Entry 7XFH (electron microscopy, 2.90 A resolution); this record covers chains A and J of the 11 polymer chains in the assembly.

== Chain A ==
Name: Histone H3.2
Source organism: Xenopus laevis
UniProt: P84233 (H32_XENLA); residues 0-135 here correspond to UniProt positions 1-136 (UniProt number = residue number + 1)
Amino-acid sequence (136 residues; row label = number of the first residue in the row; numbering starts at 0):
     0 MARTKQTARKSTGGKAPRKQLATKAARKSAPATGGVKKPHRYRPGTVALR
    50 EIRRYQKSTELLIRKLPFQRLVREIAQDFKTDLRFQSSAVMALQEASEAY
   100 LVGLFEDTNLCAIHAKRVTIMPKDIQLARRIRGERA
Not modelled in the structure: 0-37, 135
Curated features (UniProtKB/Swiss-Prot):
  - modified residue: Arg2 (Asymmetric dimethylarginine), Thr3 (Phosphothreonine), Lys4 (Allysine), Gln5 (5-glutamyl dopamine), Thr6 (Phosphothreonine), Arg8 (Citrulline), Lys9 (N6,N6,N6-trimethyllysine), Ser10 (ADP-ribosylserine), Thr11 (Phosphothreonine), Lys14 (N6-(2-hydroxyisobutyryl)lysine), Arg17 (Asymmetric dimethylarginine), Lys18 (N6-(2-hydroxyisobutyryl)lysine), Lys23 (N6-(2-hydroxyisobutyryl)lysine), Arg26 (Citrulline), Lys27 (N6,N6,N6-trimethyllysine), Ser28 (ADP-ribosylserine), Lys36 (N6,N6,N6-trimethyllysine), Lys37 (N6-methyllysine), Tyr41 (Phosphotyrosine), Lys56 (N6,N6,N6-trimethyllysine) and 8 more in UniProt
  - lipidation: Cys110 (S-palmitoyl cysteine)

== Chain J ==
Molecule: 152-nt DNA strand
Source organism: Xenopus laevis
Sequence (152 nucleotides; numbered -74 to 77; the number before each row is that of its first residue; numbers below 1 keep their minus sign (DC-74 is residue -74)):
   -74 CCTGGAGAATCCCGGTGCCGAGGCCGCTCAATTGGTCGTAGACAGCTCTA
   -24 GCACCGCTTAAACGCACGTACGCGCTGTCCCCCGCGTTTTAACCGCCAAG
    26 GGGACTACTCCCTAGTCTCCAGGCACGTGTCAGATATATACATCCTGTGC
    76 AT
Not modelled in the structure: -74 to -73, 60-77

== How chain A and chain J interact ==
Residue-residue contacts (21; chain A residue first):
  Arg40(A) - DG9(J)  hydrogen bond to the base
  Arg40(A) - DC10(J)  hydrogen bond to the sugar
  Tyr41(A) - DG9(J)  sugar contact
  Tyr41(A) - DC10(J)  hydrogen bond to the phosphate
  Arg42(A) - DG9(J)  sugar contact
  Pro43(A) - DC8(J)  phosphate contact
  Gly44(A) - DC8(J)  phosphate contact
  Gly44(A) - DG9(J)  hydrogen bond to the phosphate
  Thr45(A) - DG9(J)  phosphate contact
  Val46(A) - DG9(J)  hydrogen bond to the phosphate
  Val46(A) - DC10(J)  phosphate contact
  Ala47(A) - DG9(J)  hydrogen bond to the phosphate
  Arg49(A) - DA-66(J)  phosphate contact
  Arg49(A) - DT-65(J)  phosphate contact
  Arg63(A) - DA17(J)  phosphate contact
  Arg63(A) - DC18(J)  salt bridge to the phosphate
  Lys64(A) - DC18(J)  hydrogen bond to the phosphate
  Leu65(A) - DC18(J)  hydrogen bond to the phosphate
  Pro66(A) - DA17(J)  phosphate contact
  Arg69(A) - DA17(J)  salt bridge to the phosphate
  Arg83(A) - DG27(J)  sugar contact
Also at the interface, not in a pair above, chain A (16 interface residues in all): His39
Also at the interface, not in a pair above, chain J (10 interface residues in all): DA-67, DG25

== Overview ==
The interface between chain A and chain J involves 16 residues on one side and 10 on the other, with 8
hydrogen bonds and 2 salt bridges. Polar contacts include Arg40(A)-DG9(J), Arg40(A)-DC10(J) and
Tyr41(A)-DC10(J).
Here chain A is Histone H3.2 and chain J is a 152-nt DNA strand, both from Xenopus laevis. Entry 7XFH
(Structure of nucleosome-AAG complex (A-30I, post-catalytic state)) was determined by electron microscopy
(same publication as 7XFC, 7XFI, 7XFJ, 7XFL, 7XFM and 7XFN).
